Entry 2IZN (X-ray diffraction, 2.56 A resolution); this record covers chains B and R of the 5 polymer chains in the assembly.

[Chain B]
Molecule: MS2 coat protein
Organism: Enterobacterio phage MS2
UniProt: P03612 (COAT_BPMS2); residue numbers follow UniProt; this construct covers 1-129
Sequence (129 residues; each row starts with the number of its first residue):
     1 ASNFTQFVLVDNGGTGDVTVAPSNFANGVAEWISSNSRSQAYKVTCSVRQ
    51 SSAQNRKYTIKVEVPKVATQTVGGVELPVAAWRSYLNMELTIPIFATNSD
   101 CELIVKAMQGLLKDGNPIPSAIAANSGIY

[Chain R]
Molecule: 19-nt RNA strand
Sequence (19 nucleotides; numbered 1 to 19; the number before each row is that of its first residue):
     1 ACAUCGCGAUUACGGAUGU
Disordered / not traced: 1-2, 18-19

[How chain B and chain R interact]
Pairs across the interface (19; chain B residue first):
  Val29(B) - G6(R)  base contact
  Thr45(B) - G6(R)  hydrogen bond to the base
  Cys46(B) - G6(R)  base contact
  Ser47(B) - G6(R)  hydrogen bond to the base
  Arg49(B) - G6(R)  sugar contact
  Arg49(B) - C7(R)  sugar contact
  Arg49(B) - G8(R)  salt bridge to the phosphate
  Ser51(B) - G8(R)  phosphate contact
  Ser51(B) - A9(R)  hydrogen bond to the phosphate
  Ser52(B) - G8(R)  phosphate contact
  Ser52(B) - A9(R)  hydrogen bond to the phosphate
  Asn55(B) - A9(R)  hydrogen bond to the phosphate
  Asn55(B) - U10(R)  hydrogen bond to the phosphate
  Lys57(B) - G8(R)  salt bridge to the phosphate
  Lys57(B) - A9(R)  salt bridge to the phosphate
  Thr59(B) - G6(R)  hydrogen bond to the base
  Lys61(B) - C5(R)  salt bridge to the phosphate
  Lys61(B) - G6(R)  salt bridge to the phosphate
  Thr91(B) - U11(R)  base contact
Other interface residues (no listed pair), chain B (15 interface residues in all): Ile60, Asn87, Glu89

[Overview]
The interface between chain B and chain R involves 15 residues on one side and 7 on the other, with 7 hydrogen
bonds and 5 salt bridges. Polar contacts include Thr45(B)-G6(R), Ser47(B)-G6(R) and Thr59(B)-G6(R).
Here chain B is MS2 coat protein (Enterobacterio phage MS2) and chain R is a 19-nt RNA strand. Entry 2IZN
(MS2-RNA hairpin (G-10) complex) was determined by X-ray diffraction together with 2IZM and 2IZ8 from the same
study.
